1XCF - chains A and B; structure by X-ray diffraction, 1.80 A resolution.

# Chain A (and B)
Molecule: Tryptophan synthase alpha chain
Source organism: Escherichia coli
Notes: EC 4.2.1.20; chain B of this document is another copy of the same molecule, construct and numbering; everything in this record applies to it too
Reference sequence: P0A877 (TRPA_ECOLI); residue numbers follow UniProt; this construct covers 1-268
Amino-acid sequence (268 residues; each row starts with the number of its first residue):
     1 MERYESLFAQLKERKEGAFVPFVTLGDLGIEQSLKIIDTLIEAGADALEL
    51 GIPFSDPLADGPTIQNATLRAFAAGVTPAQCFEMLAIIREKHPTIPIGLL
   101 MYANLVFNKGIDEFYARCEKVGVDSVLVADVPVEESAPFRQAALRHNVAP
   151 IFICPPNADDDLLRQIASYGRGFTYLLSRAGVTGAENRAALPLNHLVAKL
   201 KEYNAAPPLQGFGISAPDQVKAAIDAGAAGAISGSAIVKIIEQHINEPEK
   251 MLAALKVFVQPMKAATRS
Disordered / not traced: 55-75, 181-188, 268
Construct notes: engineered mutation Leu-28 (Pro in P0A877), Phe-173 (Tyr in P0A877); conflict Ile-87 (Leu in P0A877), Glu-90 (Gln in P0A877), Arg-117 (Gln in P0A877)
Swiss-Prot annotation at these positions:
  - active site (Proton acceptor): Glu-49, Asp-60
  - natural variant: Leu-209 to Ile-224 (sequence variant, change not given here; In mutant TrpA46-Asp-PR3)

# How chain A and chain B interact
Contacting residue pairs - 20 pairs, chain A then chain B:
  Ile-214(A) with Pro-132(B), hydrophobic; Glu-134(B)
  Ser-215(A) with Glu-134(B)
  Ala-216(A) with Glu-134(B)
  Asp-218(A) with Gln-165(B); Tyr-169(B)
  Gln-219(A) with Glu-134(B)
  Ser-235(A) with Glu-135(B)
  Ala-236(A) with Pro-132(B); Glu-135(B), hydrogen bond (backbone-side chain)
  Ile-237(A) with Glu-135(B), hydrogen bond (backbone-side chain); Phe-139(B), hydrophobic
  Ile-240(A) with Ala-103(B), hydrophobic; Phe-107(B), hydrophobic; Asp-130(B)
  His-244(A) with Asn-104(B)
  Val-257(A) with Pro-138(B), hydrophobic
  Phe-258(A) with Glu-135(B); Pro-138(B), hydrophobic; Phe-139(B), hydrophobic
Also at the interface, not in a pair above, chain A (15 interface residues in all): Gly-234, Ile-241, Ile-245
Also at the interface, not in a pair above, chain B (14 interface residues in all): Phe-54, Ile-111, Val-131

# Summary
The interface between chain A and chain B involves 15 residues on one side and 14 on the other; the contacts
include 2 hydrogen bonds. Among the polar pairs are Ala-236(A)/Glu-135(B) and Ile-237(A)/Glu-135(B). From
UniProt: active-site residues Glu-49(A) and Asp-60(A) on chain A.
Chain A and chain B are both Tryptophan synthase alpha chain (Escherichia coli); the structure, Crystal
structure of P28L/Y173F tryptophan synthase alpha-subunits from Escherichia coli, was determined by X-ray
diffraction together with 1XC4 from the same study.
